PDB entry 5X0X | electron microscopy, 3.97 A resolution | chains C and J of the 11 polymer chains in the assembly

== Chain C ==
Name: Histone H2A
Source organism: Xenopus laevis
Reference sequence: Q6AZJ8 (Q6AZJ8_XENLA); residues 0-129 here correspond to UniProt positions 1-130 (UniProt number = residue number + 1)
Chain sequence (130 residues; row label = number of the first residue in the row; numbering starts at 0):
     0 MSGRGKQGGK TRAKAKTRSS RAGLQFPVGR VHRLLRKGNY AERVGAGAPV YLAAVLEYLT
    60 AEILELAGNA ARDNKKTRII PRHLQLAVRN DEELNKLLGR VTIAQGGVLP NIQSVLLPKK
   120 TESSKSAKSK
Disordered / not traced: 0-11, 119-129

== Chain J ==
Molecule: 167-nt DNA strand
Sequence (167 nucleotides; each row starts with the number of its first residue; numbers below 1 keep their minus sign (DA-19 is residue -19)):
   -19 ATCGTACTTC TCGACAAGCT ATCGGATGTA TATATCTGAC ACGTGCCTGG AGACTAGGGA
    41 GTAATCCCCT TGGCGGTTAA AACGCGGGGG ACAGCGCGTA CGTGCGTTTA AGCGGTGCTA
   101 GAGCTGTCTA CGACCAATTG AGCGGCCTCG GCACCGGGAT TCTCGAT
Disordered / not traced: -19 to 0, 147

== Interface between chain C and chain J ==
Contacting residue pairs - 13 pairs, chain C then chain J:
  Ala12(C) - DA33(J)  phosphate contact
  Ala14(C) - DA31(J)  phosphate contact
  Ala14(C) - DG32(J)  sugar contact
  Lys15(C) - DA31(J)  phosphate contact
  Lys15(C) - DG32(J)  hydrogen bond to the phosphate
  Thr16(C) - DA31(J)  sugar contact
  Arg17(C) - DA31(J)  salt bridge to the phosphate
  Arg20(C) - DG32(J)  salt bridge to the phosphate
  Gly28(C) - DA31(J)  phosphate contact
  Arg29(C) - DG30(J)  phosphate contact
  Arg32(C) - DG30(J)  salt bridge to the phosphate
  Arg42(C) - DG39(J)  hydrogen bond to the sugar
  Arg77(C) - DC20(J)  sugar contact
Other interface residues (no listed pair), chain C (12 interface residues in all): Lys13
Other interface residues (no listed pair), chain J (7 interface residues in all): DG29

== In short ==
The interface between chain C and chain J involves 12 residues on one side and 7 on the other, with 2 hydrogen
bonds and 3 salt bridges. Among the polar pairs are Arg42(C)-DG39(J), Lys15(C)-DG32(J) and Arg17(C)-DA31(J).
Here chain C is Histone H2A (Xenopus laevis) and chain J is a 167-nt DNA strand. Entry 5X0X (Complex of
Snf2-Nucleosome complex with Snf2 bound to position +6 of the nucleosome) was determined by electron
microscopy (same publication as 5X0Y).
